1T2Q - chains L and H; structure by X-ray diffraction, 1.83 A resolution.

[Chain L]
Name: Fab NNA7 Heavy Chain
Source organism: Mus musculus
Notes: antibody fragment or engineered binder
Amino-acid sequence (217 residues; each row starts with the number of its first residue):
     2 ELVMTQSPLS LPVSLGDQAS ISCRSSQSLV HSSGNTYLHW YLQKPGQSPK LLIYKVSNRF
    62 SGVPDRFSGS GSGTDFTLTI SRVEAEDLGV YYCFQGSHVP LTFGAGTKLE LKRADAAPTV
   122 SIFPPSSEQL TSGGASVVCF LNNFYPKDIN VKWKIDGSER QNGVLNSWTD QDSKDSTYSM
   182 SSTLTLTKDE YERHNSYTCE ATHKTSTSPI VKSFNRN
Cystine bridges: C24-C94, C140-C200

[Chain H]
Name: Fab NNA7 Light Chain
Source organism: Mus musculus
UniProt: P01868 (IGHG1_MOUSE); residues 120-221 here correspond to UniProt positions 1-102 (UniProt number = residue number - 119)
Amino-acid sequence (221 residues; row label = number of the first residue in the row):
     1 EVQLLEESGP GLVQPSQSLS ITCTVSGFSL TSYGVHWVRQ SPGKGLEWLG VIWSGGSTDY
    61 NAAFISRLSI SKDNSKSQVF FKMNSLQADD TAIYYCARNR GYSYAMDSWG QGTSVTVSSA
   121 KTTPPSVYPL APGSAAQTNS MVTLGCLVKG YFPEPVTVTW NSGSLSSGVH TFPAVLQSDL
   181 YTLSSSVTVP SSTWPSETVT CNVAHPASST KVDKKIVPRD C
Not modelled in the structure: 136-139
Cystine bridges: C23-C96, C146-C201
Curated features (UniProtKB/Swiss-Prot):
  - region: V217 to C221 (Hinge)

[Chain L / chain H interface]
Contacting residue pairs (71):
  Y38(L) - Y102(H)
  Y38(L) - S103(H)
  Y38(L) - Y104(H)
  H40(L) - S103(H)  hydrogen bond (side chain-backbone)
  H40(L) - Y104(H)  hydrogen bond (side chain-backbone)
  H40(L) - A105(H)
  Y42(L) - A105(H)
  Y42(L) - M106(H)  hydrogen bond (side chain-backbone)
  Y42(L) - W109(H)
  Q44(L) - Q40(H)  hydrogen bond
  Q44(L) - Y95(H)
  S49(L) - Y95(H)
  S49(L) - W109(H)
  S49(L) - G110(H)  hydrogen bond (side chain-backbone)
  S49(L) - Q111(H)
  P50(L) - W109(H)
  L52(L) - M106(H)
  L52(L) - D107(H)
  Y55(L) - R100(H)  hydrogen bond
  Y55(L) - S103(H)
  F61(L) - R100(H)
  F61(L) - D107(H)
  Y93(L) - Q40(H)  hydrogen bond
  Y93(L) - L46(H)  hydrophobic
  F95(L) - Y104(H)
  F95(L) - M106(H)  hydrophobic
  V100(L) - W48(H)  hydrophobic
  V100(L) - Y60(H)
  P101(L) - W48(H)  hydrophobic
  P101(L) - N61(H)
  L102(L) - H36(H)
  L102(L) - W48(H)
  F104(L) - V38(H)  hydrophobic
  F104(L) - L46(H)
  F104(L) - M106(H)  hydrophobic
  S122(L) - T143(H)
  F124(L) - L130(H)
  F124(L) - A131(H)
  F124(L) - P132(H)
  F124(L) - T143(H)
  P125(L) - R219(H)  hydrogen bond (backbone-side chain)
  P126(L) - R219(H)  hydrogen bond (backbone-side chain)
  S127(L) - Y128(H)
  S127(L) - P129(H)
  E129(L) - Y128(H)
  E129(L) - P129(H)
  Q130(L) - Y128(H)
  Q130(L) - K149(H)
  S133(L) - Y128(H)
  S137(L) - L147(H)
  F141(L) - L130(H)  hydrophobic
  F141(L) - G145(H)
  F141(L) - F172(H)  hydrophobic
  F141(L) - S184(H)
  F141(L) - S185(H)
  F141(L) - S186(H)
  N143(L) - H170(H)
  N143(L) - F172(H)
  N143(L) - S186(H)  hydrogen bond
  N144(L) - H170(H)  hydrogen bond
  L166(L) - V175(H)  hydrophobic
  N167(L) - V175(H)
  S168(L) - F172(H)
  S168(L) - P173(H)  hydrogen bond (side chain-backbone)
  W169(L) - P173(H)
  T170(L) - F172(H)
  S180(L) - H170(H)  hydrogen bond
  S180(L) - F172(H)
  M181(L) - F172(H)
  S182(L) - F172(H)
  S182(L) - S184(H)  hydrogen bond
Interface residues without a listed pair, chain L (40 interface residues in all): Q48, K56, G97, V139, N218
Interface residues without a listed pair, chain H (43 interface residues in all): E47, G112, G133, L144, T171, L176, K214, C221

[Summary]
The interface between chain L and chain H involves 40 residues on one side and 43 on the other, with 14
hydrogen bonds. Polar contacts include H40(L)-S103(H), H40(L)-Y104(H) and Y42(L)-M106(H).
Chain L is Fab NNA7 Heavy Chain and chain H is Fab NNA7 Light Chain, both from Mus musculus; the structure,
The Crystal Structure of an NNA7 Fab that recognizes an N-type blood group antigen, was determined by X-ray
diffraction.
